PDB entry 6RNY | electron microscopy, 3.90 A resolution | chains E and I of the 18 polymer chains in the assembly

[Chain E]
Protein: Histone H3.3
From: Homo sapiens
UniProt: P84243 (H33_HUMAN); residues 0-135 here correspond to UniProt positions 1-136 (UniProt number = residue number + 1)
Chain sequence (136 residues; numbered 0 to 135; the number before each row is that of its first residue; numbering starts at 0):
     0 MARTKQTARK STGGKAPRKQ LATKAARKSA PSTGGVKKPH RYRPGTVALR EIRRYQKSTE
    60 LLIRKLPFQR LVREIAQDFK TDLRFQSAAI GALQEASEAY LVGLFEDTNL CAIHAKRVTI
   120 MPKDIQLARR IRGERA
Disordered / not traced: 0-38
Curated features (UniProtKB/Swiss-Prot):
  - site: Ser31 (Interaction with ZMYND11)
  - modified residue: Arg2 (Asymmetric dimethylarginine), Thr3 (Phosphothreonine), Lys4 (Allysine), Gln5 (5-glutamyl dopamine), Thr6 (Phosphothreonine), Arg8 (Citrulline), Lys9 (N6,N6,N6-trimethyllysine), Ser10 (ADP-ribosylserine), Thr11 (Phosphothreonine), Lys14 (N6-(2-hydroxyisobutyryl)lysine), Arg17 (Asymmetric dimethylarginine), Lys18 (N6-(2-hydroxyisobutyryl)lysine), Lys23 (N6-(2-hydroxyisobutyryl)lysine), Arg26 (Citrulline), Lys27 (N6,N6,N6-trimethyllysine), Ser28 (ADP-ribosylserine), Ser31 (Phosphoserine), Lys36 (N6,N6,N6-trimethyllysine), Lys37 (N6-methyllysine), Tyr41 (Phosphotyrosine) and 9 more in UniProt
  - lipidation: Lys18 (N6-decanoyllysine)

[Chain I]
Molecule: 128-nt DNA strand
Sequence (128 nucleotides; numbered -56 to 71; the number before each row is that of its first residue; numbers below 1 keep their minus sign (DG-56 is residue -56)):
   -56 GCGAAATTCC ATGACACTAC CTTCCCAGGA AACAGGTTTC ACCAGCCAGG CCTTGAATGC
     4 AATTGTCTTA CTAGGAATAT TTGGACTTCC CCACCTACCA TTCAGGTAAC TTGATACAAA
    64 CACAGCCC
Bound ions: Mg2+: DC-40 (shared with 2 residues of chain O; 1 residue of chain T)

[Interface between chain E and chain I]
Pairs across the interface (17):
  Arg40(E) - DG8(I)  base contact
  Arg40(E) - DT9(I)  base contact
  Arg40(E) - DC10(I)  hydrogen bond to the sugar
  Tyr41(E) - DC10(I)  phosphate contact
  Pro43(E) - DG8(I)  sugar contact
  Gly44(E) - DT9(I)  phosphate contact
  Val46(E) - DT9(I)  phosphate contact
  Ala47(E) - DT9(I)  hydrogen bond to the phosphate
  Arg63(E) - DG17(I)  salt bridge to the phosphate
  Arg63(E) - DG18(I)  phosphate contact
  Lys64(E) - DG18(I)  hydrogen bond to the phosphate
  Lys64(E) - DA19(I)  salt bridge to the phosphate
  Leu65(E) - DG18(I)  hydrogen bond to the phosphate
  Pro66(E) - DG17(I)  phosphate contact
  Arg69(E) - DG17(I)  salt bridge to the phosphate
  Arg83(E) - DG26(I)  hydrogen bond to the base
  Arg83(E) - DG27(I)  hydrogen bond to the sugar
Also at the interface, not in a pair above, chain E (14 interface residues in all): Arg42, Thr45

[In short]
The interface between chain E and chain I involves 14 residues on one side and 8 on the other, with 6 hydrogen
bonds and 3 salt bridges. Polar pairs include Arg83(E)-DG26(I), Arg40(E)-DC10(I) and Arg83(E)-DG27(I).
Here chain E is Histone H3.3 (Homo sapiens) and chain I is a 128-nt DNA strand. Entry 6RNY (PFV intasome -
nucleosome strand transfer complex) was determined by electron microscopy together with 6R0C from the same
study.
